Entry 4TVX (X-ray diffraction, 3.24 A resolution); this record covers chains R and X of the 12 polymer chains in the assembly.

Chain R:
Protein: CRISPR system Cascade subunit CasC
Source organism: Escherichia coli
Reference sequence: Q46899 (CASC_ECOLI); residue numbers follow UniProt; this construct covers 1-363
Amino-acid sequence (363 residues; numbered 1 to 363; the number before each row is that of its first residue):
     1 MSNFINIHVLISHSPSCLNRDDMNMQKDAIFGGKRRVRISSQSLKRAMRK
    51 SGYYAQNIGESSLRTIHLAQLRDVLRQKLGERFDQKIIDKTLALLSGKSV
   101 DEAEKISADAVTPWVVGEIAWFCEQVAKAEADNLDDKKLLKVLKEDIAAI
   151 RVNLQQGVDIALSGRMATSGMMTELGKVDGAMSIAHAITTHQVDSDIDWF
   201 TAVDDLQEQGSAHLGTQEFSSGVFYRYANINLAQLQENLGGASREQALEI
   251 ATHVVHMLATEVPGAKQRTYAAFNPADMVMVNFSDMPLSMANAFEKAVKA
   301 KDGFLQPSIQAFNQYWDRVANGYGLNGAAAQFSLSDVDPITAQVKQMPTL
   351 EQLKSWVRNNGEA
Unresolved in the structure: 1, 209-210, 338

Chain X:
Molecule: Escherichia coli strain ECOR44 cluster 1 CRISPR region
Source organism: Escherichia coli
Sequence (61 nucleotides; each row starts with the number of its first residue):
     1 AUAAACCGACGGUAUUGUUCAGAUCCUGGCUUGCCAACAGGAGUUCCCCG
    51 CGCCAGCGGGX
Unresolved in the structure: 54
Sequence notes: conflict A42 (C454 in 50811866), C53 (U443 in 50811866)
Modified positions: 23G (guanosine-5'-phosphate-2',3'-cyclic phosphate) at position 61

Chain R / chain X interface:
Pairs across the interface (40):
  Asn-19(R) with A14(X), sugar contact; U15(X), hydrogen bond to the phosphate; U16(X), phosphate contact
  Arg-20(R) with U15(X), sugar contact; U16(X), salt bridge to the phosphate; G17(X), salt bridge to the phosphate
  Asp-21(R) with U15(X), base contact
  Asp-22(R) with U15(X), base contact
  Lys-27(R) with U15(X), salt bridge to the phosphate
  Ser-40(R) with U15(X), hydrogen bond to the phosphate
  Gln-42(R) with U13(X), hydrogen bond to the sugar; A14(X), hydrogen bond to the phosphate; U15(X), hydrogen bond to the phosphate
  Ser-43(R) with A14(X), hydrogen bond to the sugar
  Lys-45(R) with U13(X), salt bridge to the phosphate
  Arg-46(R) with A14(X), sugar contact
  Arg-49(R) with A14(X), salt bridge to the phosphate
  Ser-163(R) with G12(X), phosphate contact; U13(X), phosphate contact
  Gly-164(R) with G12(X), sugar contact
  Met-166(R) with G11(X), hydrogen bond to the sugar; G12(X), base contact
  Trp-199(R) with A21(X), sugar contact
  Phe-200(R) with U19(X), base contact; A21(X), phosphate contact
  Thr-201(R) with U19(X), hydrogen bond to the sugar; C20(X), sugar contact; A21(X), hydrogen bond to the sugar
  Ala-202(R) with U19(X), base contact; C20(X), phosphate contact
  Val-203(R) with C20(X), hydrogen bond to the phosphate
  Ser-211(R) with G22(X), base contact
  Ala-212(R) with A21(X), base contact
  Gly-264(R) with G17(X), phosphate contact
  Ala-265(R) with U16(X), phosphate contact; G17(X), phosphate contact
  Lys-266(R) with G17(X), hydrogen bond to the phosphate
  Arg-268(R) with G17(X), hydrogen bond to the phosphate; U18(X), salt bridge to the phosphate
  Thr-269(R) with U19(X), phosphate contact
Interface residues without a listed pair, chain R (36 interface residues in all): Leu-18, Asn-24, Arg-64, Ala-110, Val-111, Arg-165, Thr-168, Asp-179, Leu-214, Gln-267

In short:
36 residues of chain R and 12 residues of chain X are in contact; the contacts include 12 hydrogen bonds and 6
salt bridges. Among the polar pairs are Gln-42(R)/U13(X), Ser-43(R)/A14(X) and Met-166(R)/G11(X).
Here chain R is CRISPR system Cascade subunit CasC and chain X is Escherichia coli strain ECOR44 cluster 1
CRISPR region, both from Escherichia coli. Entry 4TVX (Crystal structure of the E. coli CRISPR RNA-guided
surveillance complex, Cascade) was determined by X-ray diffraction.
